PDB entry 7UNG | electron microscopy, 3.60 A resolution | chains AF and YD of the 435 polymer chains in the assembly

Chain AF:
Name: Tubulin beta-4B chain
Source organism: Homo sapiens
UniProt: P68371 (TBB4B_HUMAN); numbering as in UniProt (aligned over 1-445)
Amino-acid sequence (445 residues; each row starts with the number of its first residue):
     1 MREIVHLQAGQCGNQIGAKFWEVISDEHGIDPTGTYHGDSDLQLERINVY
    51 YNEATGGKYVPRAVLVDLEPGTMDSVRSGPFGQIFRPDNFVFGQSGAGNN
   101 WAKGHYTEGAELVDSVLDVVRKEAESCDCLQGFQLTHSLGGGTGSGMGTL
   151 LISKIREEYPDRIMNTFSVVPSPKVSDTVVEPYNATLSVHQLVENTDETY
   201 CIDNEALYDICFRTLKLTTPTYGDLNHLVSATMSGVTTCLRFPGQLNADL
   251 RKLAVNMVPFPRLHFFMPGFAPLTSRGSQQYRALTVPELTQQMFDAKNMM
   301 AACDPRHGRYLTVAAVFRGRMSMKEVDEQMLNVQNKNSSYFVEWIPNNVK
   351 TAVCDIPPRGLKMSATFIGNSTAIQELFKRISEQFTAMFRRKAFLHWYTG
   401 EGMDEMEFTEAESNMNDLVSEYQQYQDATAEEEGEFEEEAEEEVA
Unresolved in the structure: 438-445
UniProt features mapped onto this chain:
  - motif: Met-1 to Ile-4 (MREI motif)
  - binding site (GTP): Gln-11, Glu-69, Ser-138, Gly-142, Thr-143, Gly-144, Asn-204, Asn-226
  - binding site (Mg(2+)): Glu-69
  - modified residue: Thr-55 (Phosphothreonine), Lys-58 (N6-acetyllysine), Ser-172 (Phosphoserine), Glu-438 (5-glutamyl polyglutamate)
  - natural variant: Arg-391 (R391C: In LCAEOD; R391H: In LCAEOD)

Chain YD:
Name: Parkin coregulated gene protein
Source organism: Homo sapiens
UniProt: Q96M98 (PACRG_HUMAN), isoform Q96M98-2; residue numbers follow UniProt; this construct covers 1-257
Amino-acid sequence (257 residues; row label = number of the first residue in the row):
     1 MVAEKETLSLNKCPDKMPKRTKLLAQQPLPVHQPHSLVSEGFTVKAMMKN
    51 SVVRGPPAAGAFKERPTKPTAFRKFYERGDFPIALEHDSKGNKIAWKVEI
   101 EKLDYHHYLPLFFDGLCEMTFPYEFFARQGIHDMLEHGGNKILPVLPQLI
   151 IPIKNALNLRNRQVICVTLKVLQHLVVSAEMVGKALVPYYRQILPVLNIF
   201 KNMNVNSGDGIDYSQQKRENIGDLIQETLEAFERYGGENAFINIKYVVPT
   251 YESCLLN
Unresolved in the structure: 1-37

Chain AF / chain YD interface:
Pairs across the interface (54):
  Pro-261(AF) with Tyr-246(YD), hydrophobic
  Arg-262(AF) with Tyr-246(YD); Val-247(YD)
  Gln-291(AF) with Met-47(YD)
  Phe-294(AF) with Phe-42(YD), hydrophobic
  Asp-295(AF) with Phe-42(YD)
  Arg-306(AF) with Glu-40(YD), salt bridge; Gly-41(YD), hydrogen bond (side chain-backbone); Pro-56(YD); Pro-57(YD)
  Gly-308(AF) with Pro-56(YD)
  Arg-309(AF) with Pro-56(YD)
  Tyr-310(AF) with Phe-42(YD), hydrophobic
  Val-333(AF) with Phe-42(YD), hydrophobic
  Lys-336(AF) with Met-48(YD), hydrogen bond (side chain-backbone); Val-53(YD)
  Asn-337(AF) with Phe-42(YD); Met-47(YD)
  Ser-339(AF) with Gly-55(YD); Pro-56(YD)
  Tyr-340(AF) with Gly-41(YD); Phe-42(YD), hydrophobic; Arg-54(YD), hydrogen bond (side chain-backbone); Gly-55(YD); Pro-56(YD)
  Phe-341(AF) with Phe-42(YD), hydrophobic
  Gln-375(AF) with Ala-59(YD)
  Ser-413(AF) with Lys-154(YD), hydrogen bond
  Asp-417(AF) with Lys-154(YD), salt bridge; Arg-191(YD); Gln-192(YD); Pro-195(YD)
  Ser-420(AF) with Arg-160(YD), hydrogen bond; Ile-199(YD)
  Gln-423(AF) with Ala-59(YD), hydrogen bond (side chain-backbone); Ala-61(YD); Arg-65(YD)
  Gln-424(AF) with Ala-61(YD); Asn-198(YD); Ile-199(YD)
  Tyr-425(AF) with Pro-249(YD)
  Gln-426(AF) with Pro-57(YD); Ala-59(YD)
  Asp-427(AF) with Ala-58(YD); Ala-59(YD), hydrogen bond (side chain-backbone); Gly-60(YD), hydrogen bond (side chain-backbone); Ala-61(YD), hydrogen bond (side chain-backbone); Phe-62(YD)
  Glu-432(AF) with Asn-202(YD), hydrogen bond
  Glu-435(AF) with Phe-62(YD)
  Phe-436(AF) with Phe-62(YD), hydrophobic; Arg-162(YD); Ile-199(YD); Met-203(YD), hydrophobic
Other interface residues (no listed pair), chain AF (33 interface residues in all): Glu-194, Phe-260, Ala-296, His-307, Asn-414, Glu-437
Other interface residues (no listed pair), chain YD (33 interface residues in all): Thr-43, Val-44, Ala-46, Phe-200

Summary:
The chain AF/chain YD interface involves 33 residues from each chain; the contacts include 10 hydrogen bonds
and 2 salt bridges. Polar pairs include Arg-306(AF)/Glu-40(YD), Asp-417(AF)/Lys-154(YD) and
Arg-306(AF)/Gly-41(YD). UniProt lists 8 GTP-binding residues and Mg2+-binding residue Glu-69(AF) on chain AF.
Chain AF is Tubulin beta-4B chain and chain YD is Parkin coregulated gene protein, both from Homo sapiens; the
structure, 48-nm repeat of the human respiratory doublet microtubule, was determined by electron microscopy
together with 7UN1 from the same study.
